Entry 6GFZ (X-ray diffraction, 2.30 A resolution); this record covers chains A and B of the 3 polymer chains in the assembly.

Chain A:
Molecule: Elongin-B
Organism: Homo sapiens
UniProtKB: Q15370 (ELOB_HUMAN); numbering as in UniProt (aligned over 1-104)
Sequence (104 residues; numbered 1 to 104; the number before each row is that of its first residue):
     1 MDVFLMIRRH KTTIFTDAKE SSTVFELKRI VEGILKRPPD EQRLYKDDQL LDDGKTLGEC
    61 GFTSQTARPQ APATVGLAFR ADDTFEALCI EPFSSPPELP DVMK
Modified positions: Cys60 (S-(dimethylarsenic)cysteine; CAS); Cys89 (S-(dimethylarsenic)cysteine; CAS)
Swiss-Prot annotation at these positions:
  - modified residue: Met1 (N-acetylmethionine), Thr84 (Phosphothreonine)

Chain B:
Molecule: Elongin-C
Organism: Homo sapiens
UniProtKB: Q15369 (ELOC_HUMAN); numbering as in UniProt (aligned over 17-112)
Sequence (97 residues; each row starts with the number of its first residue):
    16 MMYVKLISSD GHEFIVKREH ALTSGTIKAM LSGPGQFAEN ETNEVNFREI PSHVLSKVCM
    76 YFTYKVRYTN SSTEIPEFPI APEIALELLM AANFLDC
Disordered / not traced: 48-57
Sequence notes: initiating methionine (16)

Interface between chain A and chain B:
Contacting residue pairs (56; chain A residue first):
  Phe4(A) - Thr78(B)
  Met6(A) - Met75(B)  hydrophobic
  Arg8(A) - His27(B)
  Lys11(A) - Asp25(B)  hydrogen bond (side chain-backbone)
  Lys11(A) - Gly26(B)
  Lys11(A) - His27(B)
  Lys11(A) - Glu28(B)  hydrogen bond (backbone-backbone)
  Thr12(A) - Glu28(B)
  Thr12(A) - Ile30(B)
  Thr13(A) - Glu28(B)  hydrogen bond (backbone-backbone)
  Thr13(A) - Phe29(B)
  Thr13(A) - Ile30(B)  hydrogen bond (backbone-backbone)
  Ile14(A) - Ile30(B)
  Phe15(A) - Tyr18(B)
  Phe15(A) - Phe29(B)  hydrophobic
  Phe15(A) - Ile30(B)  hydrogen bond (backbone-backbone)
  Phe15(A) - Val31(B)  hydrophobic
  Phe15(A) - Ser71(B)
  Phe15(A) - Cys74(B)  hydrophobic
  Phe15(A) - Met75(B)  hydrophobic
  Thr16(A) - Tyr18(B)  hydrogen bond
  Thr16(A) - Lys32(B)
  Asp17(A) - Lys32(B)  salt bridge
  Ile34(A) - Tyr18(B)
  Ile34(A) - Ile30(B)  hydrophobic
  Leu35(A) - Ile30(B)  hydrophobic
  Pro69(A) - Met75(B)
  Pro69(A) - Thr78(B)
  Pro69(A) - Tyr79(B)  hydrophobic
  Pro69(A) - Arg82(B)
  Gln70(A) - Met75(B)
  Gln70(A) - Tyr79(B)
  Gln70(A) - Tyr83(B)
  Gln70(A) - Pro91(B)
  Gln70(A) - Phe93(B)
  Gln70(A) - Pro94(B)
  Pro72(A) - Met75(B)
  Glu91(A) - His27(B)
  Pro92(A) - His27(B)  hydrogen bond (backbone-side chain)
  Phe93(A) - His27(B)
  Phe93(A) - Phe29(B)  hydrophobic
  Phe93(A) - Ser67(B)
  Phe93(A) - His68(B)
  Phe93(A) - Ser71(B)
  Ser94(A) - Asp25(B)
  Ser94(A) - Pro66(B)
  Ser94(A) - Ser67(B)  hydrogen bond (backbone-side chain)
  Ser94(A) - His68(B)  hydrogen bond
  Ser95(A) - His68(B)
  Pro96(A) - His68(B)
  Pro96(A) - Glu98(B)
  Pro96(A) - Ile99(B)  hydrophobic
  Pro97(A) - Glu102(B)
  Leu99(A) - Pro97(B)
  Leu99(A) - Glu98(B)
  Met103(A) - Pro97(B)
Interface residues without a listed pair, chain A (25 interface residues in all): His10
Interface residues without a listed pair, chain B (28 interface residues in all): Glu92, Leu101

Summary:
25 residues of chain A and 28 residues of chain B are in contact; the contacts include 9 hydrogen bonds and 1
salt bridge. Polar pairs include Asp17(A)-Lys32(B), Lys11(A)-Asp25(B) and Thr16(A)-Tyr18(B).
Here chain A is Elongin-B and chain B is Elongin-C, both from Homo sapiens. Entry 6GFZ (pVHL:EloB:EloC in
complex with modified VH032 containing (3S,4S)-3-fluoro-4-hydroxyproline (ligand 14b)) was determined by X-ray
diffraction (same publication as 6GFX and 6GFY).
